Entry 3KGL (X-ray diffraction, 2.98 A resolution); this record covers chains B and C of the 3 polymer chains in the assembly.

== Chain B (and C) ==
Name: Cruciferin
From: Brassica napus
Notes: chain C of this document is another copy of the same molecule, construct and numbering; everything in this record applies to it too
UniProt: Q7XB53 (Q7XB53_BRANA); residue numbers follow UniProt; this construct covers 1-466
Amino-acid sequence (466 residues; each row starts with the number of its first residue):
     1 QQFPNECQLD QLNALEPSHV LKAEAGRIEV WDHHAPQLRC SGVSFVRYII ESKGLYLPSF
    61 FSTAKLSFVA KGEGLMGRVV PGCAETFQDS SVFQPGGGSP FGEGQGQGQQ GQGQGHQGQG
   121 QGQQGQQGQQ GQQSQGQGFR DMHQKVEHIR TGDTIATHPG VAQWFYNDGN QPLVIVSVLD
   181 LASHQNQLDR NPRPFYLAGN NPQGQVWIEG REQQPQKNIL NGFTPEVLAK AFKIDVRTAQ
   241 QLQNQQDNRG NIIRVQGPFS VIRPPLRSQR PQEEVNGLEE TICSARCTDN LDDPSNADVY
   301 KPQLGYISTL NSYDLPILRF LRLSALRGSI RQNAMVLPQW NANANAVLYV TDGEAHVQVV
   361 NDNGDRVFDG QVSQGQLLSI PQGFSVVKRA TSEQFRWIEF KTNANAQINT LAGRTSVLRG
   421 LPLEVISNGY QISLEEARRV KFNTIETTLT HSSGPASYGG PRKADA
Unresolved in the structure: 1-2, 86-140, 269-279, 456-466 (chain C: 87-139, 265-279, 456-466)
Disulfide bonds: Cys-7/Cys-40, Cys-83/Cys-283

== How chain B and chain C interact ==
Residue-residue contacts - 135 pairs, chain B then chain C:
  Leu-55(B) / Val-425(C)  hydrophobic
  Leu-57(B) / Gly-429(C)
  Pro-58(B) / Val-425(C)  hydrophobic
  Phe-60(B) / Trp-340(C)
  Phe-60(B) / Gly-383(C)
  Ser-62(B) / Gln-382(C)
  Val-79(B) / Val-417(C)  hydrophobic
  Val-79(B) / Gly-420(C)
  Val-79(B) / Leu-421(C)  hydrophobic
  Pro-81(B) / Gln-407(C)
  Pro-81(B) / Ile-408(C)
  Pro-81(B) / Asn-409(C)
  Glu-85(B) / Arg-414(C)
  Glu-85(B) / Thr-415(C)
  Glu-85(B) / Ser-416(C)
  Glu-85(B) / Arg-419(C)
  Glu-85(B) / Gly-420(C)
  Asp-141(B) / Pro-422(C)
  Asp-141(B) / Leu-423(C)  hydrogen bond (side chain-backbone)
  Asp-141(B) / Glu-424(C)
  Asp-141(B) / Lys-441(C)  salt bridge
  Met-142(B) / Arg-419(C)
  Met-142(B) / Lys-441(C)
  His-143(B) / Gly-420(C)
  His-143(B) / Leu-421(C)
  His-143(B) / Pro-422(C)
  Gln-144(B) / Gly-420(C)  hydrogen bond (backbone-backbone)
  Pro-159(B) / Ala-342(C)
  Pro-159(B) / Gln-382(C)
  Gly-160(B) / Trp-340(C)
  Gly-160(B) / Ala-342(C)
  Gly-160(B) / Asn-409(C)
  Ala-162(B) / Val-417(C)  hydrophobic
  Trp-164(B) / Pro-422(C)  hydrophobic
  His-184(B) / Arg-322(C)
  Gln-185(B) / Gln-382(C)  hydrogen bond (backbone-side chain)
  Gln-187(B) / Cys-40(C)
  Gln-187(B) / Asn-345(C)  hydrogen bond (backbone-side chain)
  Gln-187(B) / Gln-382(C)  hydrogen bond (backbone-side chain)
  Gln-187(B) / Thr-402(C)  hydrogen bond
  Leu-188(B) / Cys-7(C)  hydrogen bond (backbone-side chain)
  Leu-188(B) / Asn-345(C)
  Leu-188(B) / Pro-381(C)  hydrophobic
  Leu-188(B) / Gln-382(C)
  Asp-189(B) / Pro-4(C)
  Asp-189(B) / Asn-5(C)
  Asp-189(B) / Glu-6(C)  hydrogen bond (side chain-backbone)
  Asp-189(B) / Cys-7(C)  hydrogen bond (side chain-backbone)
  Arg-190(B) / Pro-4(C)  hydrogen bond (backbone-backbone)
  Asn-191(B) / Pro-4(C)
  Asn-191(B) / Asn-5(C)
  Arg-193(B) / Cys-7(C)
  Arg-193(B) / Gln-8(C)  hydrogen bond
  Arg-193(B) / Asp-362(C)  salt bridge
  Pro-194(B) / Asp-362(C)
  Phe-195(B) / Asp-362(C)
  Phe-195(B) / Gly-383(C)
  Leu-197(B) / Leu-411(C)  hydrophobic
  Leu-197(B) / Val-417(C)  hydrophobic
  Leu-197(B) / Tyr-430(C)  hydrogen bond (backbone-side chain)
  Ala-198(B) / Tyr-430(C)
  Gln-205(B) / Gln-8(C)
  Gln-205(B) / Asp-362(C)  hydrogen bond
  Gln-205(B) / Asn-363(C)
  Ile-208(B) / Gln-8(C)
  Glu-209(B) / Asn-5(C)
  Arg-211(B) / Gln-8(C)
  Arg-211(B) / Asp-10(C)  salt bridge
  Arg-211(B) / Asn-363(C)
  Pro-215(B) / Asn-363(C)  hydrogen bond (backbone-side chain)
  Gln-216(B) / Asp-362(C)  hydrogen bond (side chain-backbone)
  Gln-216(B) / Asn-363(C)
  Lys-217(B) / Asn-363(C)  hydrogen bond (backbone-backbone)
  Lys-217(B) / Gly-364(C)
  Lys-217(B) / Asp-365(C)  salt bridge
  Asn-218(B) / Gly-364(C)
  Ile-219(B) / Val-360(C)
  Ile-219(B) / Asn-361(C)
  Ile-219(B) / Ser-385(C)
  Leu-220(B) / Tyr-430(C)
  Asn-221(B) / Gly-364(C)
  Gly-222(B) / Val-360(C)
  Gly-222(B) / Gly-364(C)  hydrogen bond (backbone-backbone)
  Gly-222(B) / Arg-366(C)  hydrogen bond (backbone-side chain)
  Phe-223(B) / Gln-358(C)
  Phe-223(B) / Val-360(C)  hydrophobic
  Phe-223(B) / Arg-366(C)
  Phe-223(B) / Ser-385(C)
  Phe-223(B) / Val-387(C)  hydrophobic
  Thr-224(B) / Gln-358(C)  hydrogen bond (backbone-side chain)
  Thr-224(B) / Arg-366(C)
  Val-227(B) / Gln-358(C)
  Val-227(B) / Val-387(C)  hydrophobic
  Lys-230(B) / His-451(C)
  Lys-230(B) / Ser-452(C)  hydrogen bond (side chain-backbone)
  Lys-230(B) / Ser-453(C)
  Ala-231(B) / Met-335(C)  hydrophobic
  Ala-231(B) / Leu-337(C)
  Ala-231(B) / Pro-338(C)
  Ala-231(B) / Ala-412(C)
  Ala-231(B) / Thr-444(C)  hydrogen bond (backbone-side chain)
  Phe-232(B) / Leu-411(C)
  Phe-232(B) / Ala-412(C)  hydrophobic
  Phe-232(B) / Leu-418(C)  hydrophobic
  Phe-232(B) / Val-440(C)
  Phe-232(B) / Asn-443(C)
  Phe-232(B) / Thr-444(C)  hydrogen bond (backbone-side chain)
  Lys-233(B) / Asn-443(C)
  Lys-233(B) / Thr-444(C)
  Lys-233(B) / Thr-450(C)  hydrogen bond
  Lys-233(B) / His-451(C)  hydrogen bond (side chain-backbone)
  Lys-233(B) / Ser-453(C)  hydrogen bond (side chain-backbone)
  Lys-233(B) / Pro-455(C)
  Ile-234(B) / Val-440(C)  hydrophobic
  Ile-234(B) / Pro-455(C)
  Thr-238(B) / Glu-436(C)
  Gln-241(B) / Tyr-430(C)
  Gln-241(B) / Gln-431(C)
  Gln-241(B) / Ile-432(C)
  Leu-242(B) / Tyr-430(C)
  Leu-242(B) / Ile-432(C)  hydrophobic
  Leu-242(B) / Val-440(C)  hydrophobic
  Asn-244(B) / Gly-429(C)
  Asn-244(B) / Tyr-430(C)  hydrogen bond (side chain-backbone)
  Arg-249(B) / Asn-428(C)  hydrogen bond (side chain-backbone)
  Arg-249(B) / Gly-429(C)  hydrogen bond (side chain-backbone)
  Arg-249(B) / Gln-431(C)
  Ile-253(B) / Asn-428(C)
  Val-255(B) / Asn-428(C)
  Gln-256(B) / Asn-428(C)  hydrogen bond (backbone-side chain)
  Phe-259(B) / Glu-424(C)
  Phe-259(B) / Val-425(C)  hydrophobic
  Ser-260(B) / Glu-424(C)  hydrogen bond
  Val-261(B) / Pro-422(C)  hydrophobic
  Thr-281(B) / Tyr-313(C)
Interface residues without a listed pair, chain B (67 interface residues in all): Val-80, Val-146, Asn-186, Gly-210, Gln-214, Arg-254, Pro-258
Interface residues without a listed pair, chain C (71 interface residues in all): Phe-3, Asn-343, Ala-344, Phe-384, Val-386, Asn-403, Arg-439, Phe-442, Glu-446, Gly-454

== In short ==
67 residues of chain B and 71 residues of chain C are in contact, with 30 hydrogen bonds and 4 salt bridges.
Polar contacts include Asp-141(B)/Lys-441(C), Arg-193(B)/Asp-362(C) and Arg-211(B)/Asp-10(C).
Chain B and chain C are both Cruciferin (Brassica napus); the structure, Crystal structure of procruciferin,
11S globulin from Brassica napus, was determined by X-ray diffraction, deposited together with 3KSC, 2E9Q,
2D5F and 2D5H.
